PDB entry 3MIP | X-ray diffraction, 2.40 A resolution | chains A and C of the 4 polymer chains in the assembly

# Chain A
Protein: Mso-8G
Organism: synthetic construct
Amino-acid sequence (161 residues; each row starts with the number of its first residue):
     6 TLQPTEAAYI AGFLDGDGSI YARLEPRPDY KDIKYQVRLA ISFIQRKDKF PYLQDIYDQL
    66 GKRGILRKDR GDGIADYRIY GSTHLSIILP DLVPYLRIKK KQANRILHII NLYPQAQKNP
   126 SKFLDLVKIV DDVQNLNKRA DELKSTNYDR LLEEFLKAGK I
Bound ions: Ca2+ site 1: Gly21 (shared with 1 residue of chain B; DA2(C) of chain C; 1 residue of chain D); Ca2+ site 2: Asp22 (shared with 1 residue of chain B; DG3(C) of chain C; 1 residue of chain D)
What the authors report for this chain:
  - binding site for the 24-nt DNA strand (chain C): Arg28, Glu30, Arg43, Arg83, Tyr85
  - conformationally variable residues: Glu30, Arg43
  - mutagenesis - E30Q: unchanged catalytic activity on its target
  - mutagenesis - E30Q, R83T: increased catalytic activity on wild-type site
  - mutagenesis - R83T: decreased catalytic activity on 'gcg' target site
  - specificity-determining residues: Arg83
  - mutagenesis - R43S: abolished expression
  - binding site for the 24-nt DNA strand: Arg28, Glu30

# Chain C
Molecule: 24-nt DNA strand
Sequence (24 nucleotides; numbered -12 to 12; 1 number in that range is skipped by the numbering (no residue carries it; nothing is unmodelled there); the number before each row is that of its first residue; numbers below 1 keep their minus sign (DG-12 is residue -12)):
   -12 GCAGGCGGTC GT
     1 GAGACCGCTC CG
Bound ions: Ca2+ site 1: DA2 (shared with Gly21(A) of chain A; 1 residue of chain B; 1 residue of chain D); Ca2+ site 2: DG3 (shared with Asp22(A) of chain A; 1 residue of chain B; 1 residue of chain D)

# Chain A / chain C interface
Contacting residue pairs (30):
  Asp22(A) - DG3(C)  phosphate contact
  Arg32(A) - DA-10(C)  hydrogen bond to the base
  Arg32(A) - DG-9(C)  hydrogen bond to the base
  Asp34(A) - DC-11(C)  hydrogen bond to the base
  Tyr35(A) - DC-11(C)  sugar contact
  Tyr35(A) - DA-10(C)  hydrogen bond to the phosphate
  Lys36(A) - DG-12(C)  phosphate contact
  Lys36(A) - DC-11(C)  salt bridge to the phosphate
  Gln41(A) - DA-10(C)  sugar contact
  Gln41(A) - DG-9(C)  hydrogen bond to the phosphate
  Arg43(A) - DG-9(C)  hydrogen bond to the base
  Arg43(A) - DG-8(C)  hydrogen bond to the base
  Ile70(A) - DG-8(C)  phosphate contact
  Arg72(A) - DG-6(C)  base contact
  Arg72(A) - DG-5(C)  hydrogen bond to the base
  Arg75(A) - DT-4(C)  hydrogen bond to the base
  Asp77(A) - DT-4(C)  base contact
  Arg83(A) - DC-7(C)  base contact
  Arg83(A) - DG-6(C)  hydrogen bond to the base
  Arg83(A) - DG-5(C)  hydrogen bond to the base
  Tyr85(A) - DG-8(C)  phosphate contact
  Tyr85(A) - DC-7(C)  base contact
  Gly86(A) - DG-9(C)  phosphate contact
  Tyr118(A) - DA-10(C)  hydrogen bond to the phosphate
  Gln122(A) - DC-11(C)  phosphate contact
  Gln122(A) - DA-10(C)  hydrogen bond to the phosphate
  Lys123(A) - DC-11(C)  salt bridge to the phosphate
  Arg144(A) - DG-2(C)  phosphate contact
  Arg144(A) - DT-1(C)  salt bridge to the phosphate
  Arg144(A) - DG1(C)  salt bridge to the phosphate
Interface residues without a listed pair, chain A (20 interface residues in all): Ser87, His89

# Summary
20 residues of chain A face 13 of chain C across their interface; the contacts include 13 hydrogen bonds and 4
salt bridges. Polar pairs include Arg32(A)-DA-10(C), Arg32(A)-DG-9(C) and Asp34(A)-DC-11(C). The paper reports
a binding site for the 24-nt DNA strand (chain C) at Arg28(A), Glu30(A) and Arg43(A) among others; E30Q and
R83T of chain A increase catalytic activity on wild-type site.
Chain A is Mso-8G (synthetic construct) and chain C is a 24-nt DNA strand; the structure, I-MsoI re-designed
for altered DNA cleavage specificity (-8GCG), was determined by X-ray diffraction together with 3KO2 from the
same study.
